Entry 6D0Y (X-ray diffraction, 2.68 A resolution); this record covers chains C and A of the 3 polymer chains in the assembly.

Chain C:
Molecule: Nuclear cap-binding protein subunit 1
Organism: Homo sapiens
Reference sequence: Q09161 (NCBP1_HUMAN); residues 24-790 here = UniProt positions 24-790
Amino-acid sequence (782 residues; each row starts with the number of its first residue):
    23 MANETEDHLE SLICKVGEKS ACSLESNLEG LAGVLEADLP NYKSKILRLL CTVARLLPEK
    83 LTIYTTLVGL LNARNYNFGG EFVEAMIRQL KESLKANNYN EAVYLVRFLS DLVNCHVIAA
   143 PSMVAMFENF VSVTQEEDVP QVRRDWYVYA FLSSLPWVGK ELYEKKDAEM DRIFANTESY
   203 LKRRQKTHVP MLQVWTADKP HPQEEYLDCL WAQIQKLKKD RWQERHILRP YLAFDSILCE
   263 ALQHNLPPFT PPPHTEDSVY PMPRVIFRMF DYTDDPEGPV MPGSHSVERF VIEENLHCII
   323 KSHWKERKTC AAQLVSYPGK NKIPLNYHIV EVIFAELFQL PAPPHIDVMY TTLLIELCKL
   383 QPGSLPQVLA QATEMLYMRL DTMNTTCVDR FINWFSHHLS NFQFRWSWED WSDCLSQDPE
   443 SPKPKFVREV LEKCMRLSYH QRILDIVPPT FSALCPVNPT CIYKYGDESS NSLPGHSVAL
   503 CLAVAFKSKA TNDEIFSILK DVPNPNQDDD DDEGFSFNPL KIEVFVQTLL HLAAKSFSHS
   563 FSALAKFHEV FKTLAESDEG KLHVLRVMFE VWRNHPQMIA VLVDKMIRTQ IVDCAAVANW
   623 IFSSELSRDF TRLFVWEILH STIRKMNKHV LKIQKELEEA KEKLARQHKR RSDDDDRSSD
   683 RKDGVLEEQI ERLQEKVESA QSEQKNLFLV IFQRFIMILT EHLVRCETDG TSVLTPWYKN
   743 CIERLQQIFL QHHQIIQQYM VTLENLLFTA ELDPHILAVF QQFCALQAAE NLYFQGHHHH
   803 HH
Unresolved in the structure: 23-25, 522-538, 671-685, 795-804
Differences from the reference sequence: initiating methionine (23); conflict Val479 (Ala in Q09161); expression tag (791-804)
Bound ions: Mg2+ near Thr764 (its only coordinating residue here)
Swiss-Prot annotation at these positions:
  - modified residue: Ser201 (Phosphoserine), Lys204 (N6-acetyllysine), Lys698 (N6-acetyllysine)
  - cross-link: Lys684 (Glycyl lysine isopeptide (Lys-Gly) (interchain with G-Cter in SUMO2))

Chain A:
Molecule: Nuclear cap-binding protein subunit 2
Organism: Homo sapiens
Reference sequence: P52298 (NCBP2_HUMAN); numbering as in UniProt (aligned over 1-156)
Amino-acid sequence (176 residues; row label = number of the first residue in the row; numbers below 1 keep their minus sign (Gly-19 is residue -19)):
   -19 GPLHMGGSPE FPGRLEAADP MSGGLLKALR SDSYVELSQY RDQHFRGDNE EQEKLLKKSC
    41 TLYVGNLSFY TTEEQIYELF SKSGDIKKII MGLDKMKKTA CGFCFVEYYS RADAENAMRY
   101 INGTRLDDRI IRTDWDAGFK EGRQYGRGRS GGQVRDEYRQ DYDAGRGGYG KLAQNQ
Unresolved in the structure: -19 to 5, 152-156
Differences from the reference sequence: expression tag (-19 to 0)
Residues lining bound ligands: 7-methyl-gpppa (GTA; p1-7-methylguanosine-P3-adenosine-5',5'-triphosphate): Tyr20, Asp22, Tyr43, Phe83, Phe85, Arg112, Asp114, Trp115, Asp116, Arg123, Tyr125, Gly126, Arg127, Gly128, Gly132, Gln133, Val134, Arg135, Tyr138
Swiss-Prot annotation at these positions:
  - binding site (mRNA): Tyr20, Tyr43, Arg112 to Asp116, Arg123 to Arg127, Gln133, Val134
  - modified residue: Ser2 (N-acetylserine), Ser13 (Phosphoserine), Ser18 (Phosphoserine), Arg146 (Omega-N-methylarginine)
  - mutagenesis: Tyr20 (Y20A: Abolishes mRNA cap-binding; Y20F: Strongly impairs mRNA cap-binding), Phe25 (F25A: Does not affect mRNA cap-binding), Tyr43 (Y43A: Abolishes mRNA cap-binding; Y43F: Does not affect mRNA cap-binding), Asn46 (N46A: Does not affect mRNA cap-binding), Phe83 (F83A: Abolishes mRNA cap-binding), Phe85 (F85A: Impairs mRNA cap-binding), Arg112 (R112A/T: Does not affect mRNA cap-binding), Asp114 (D114A: Does not affect mRNA cap-binding), Asp116 (D116A: Abolishes mRNA cap-binding), Phe119 (F119A: Does not affect mRNA cap-binding), Tyr138 (Y138A: Does not affect mRNA cap-binding)

How chain C and chain A interact:
Pairs across the interface (57; chain C residue first):
  Glu32(C) with Leu6(A); Lys7(A)
  Cys36(C) with Leu6(A), hydrophobic
  Thr74(C) with Leu6(A)
  Val75(C) with Leu6(A), hydrophobic
  Leu78(C) with Leu9(A)
  Leu79(C) with Leu6(A), hydrophobic; Leu9(A), hydrophobic
  Ser324(C) with Leu9(A)
  Trp326(C) with Tyr100(A), hydrogen bond (backbone-side chain)
  Lys327(C) with Leu9(A); Arg10(A), hydrogen bond (side chain-backbone); Ser11(A); Asp12(A); Arg99(A); Tyr100(A)
  Glu328(C) with Ser11(A), hydrogen bond; Asp12(A); Ser13(A), hydrogen bond; Tyr14(A)
  Arg329(C) with Tyr14(A); Arg99(A), hydrogen bond (side chain-backbone); Tyr100(A); Asn102(A), hydrogen bond (side chain-backbone); Gly103(A)
  Lys330(C) with Tyr14(A), hydrogen bond (backbone-side chain)
  Ile368(C) with Lys62(A); Ser63(A); Tyr100(A), hydrophobic
  Val370(C) with Lys62(A)
  Met371(C) with Tyr100(A), hydrophobic
  Thr374(C) with Tyr100(A), hydrogen bond (side chain-backbone); Thr104(A)
  Asn415(C) with Lys62(A)
  His419(C) with Leu59(A); Lys62(A)
  Asn423(C) with Thr104(A); Arg105(A), hydrogen bond (side chain-backbone)
  Gln425(C) with Asp108(A)
  Lys455(C) with Glu58(A), salt bridge
  Arg458(C) with Gln55(A); Glu58(A), salt bridge
  Leu459(C) with Gln55(A), hydrogen bond (backbone-side chain)
  Ser460(C) with Gln55(A), hydrogen bond (backbone-side chain)
  Arg464(C) with Asp108(A), salt bridge
  Ser558(C) with Glu53(A)
  Phe559(C) with Glu53(A), hydrogen bond (backbone-side chain); Glu54(A); Tyr57(A), hydrophobic
  Ser560(C) with Glu53(A), hydrogen bond; Ile69(A)
  Phe563(C) with Tyr57(A)
  Gln599(C) with Glu54(A), hydrogen bond (side chain-backbone); Glu58(A)
  Lys607(C) with Lys67(A), hydrogen bond (side chain-backbone); Tyr89(A)
  Arg610(C) with Tyr89(A), hydrogen bond
Other interface residues (no listed pair), chain C (35 interface residues in all): His325, Ser422, Tyr461
Other interface residues (no listed pair), chain A (30 interface residues in all): Asp65, Asn96, Leu106, Asp107

In short:
35 residues of chain C and 30 residues of chain A are in contact, with 16 hydrogen bonds and 3 salt bridges.
Among the polar pairs are Lys455(C)-Glu58(A), Arg458(C)-Glu58(A) and Arg464(C)-Asp108(A). Ligands of chain A:
7-methyl-gpppa.
Here chain C is Nuclear cap-binding protein subunit 1 and chain A is Nuclear cap-binding protein subunit 2,
both from Homo sapiens. Entry 6D0Y (X-ray Crystal Structure of PGC-1beta C-terminus bound to the CBP80-CBP20
Cap Binding Complex) was determined by X-ray diffraction.
